PDB entry 3AWZ | X-ray diffraction, 1.43 A resolution | chains A and B

Chain A:
Name: Tyrosinase
From: Streptomyces castaneoglobisporus
Notes: EC 1.14.18.1
UniProt: Q83WS2 (Q83WS2_9ACTO); residues 1-273 here = UniProt positions 1-273
Sequence (281 residues; row label = number of the first residue in the row):
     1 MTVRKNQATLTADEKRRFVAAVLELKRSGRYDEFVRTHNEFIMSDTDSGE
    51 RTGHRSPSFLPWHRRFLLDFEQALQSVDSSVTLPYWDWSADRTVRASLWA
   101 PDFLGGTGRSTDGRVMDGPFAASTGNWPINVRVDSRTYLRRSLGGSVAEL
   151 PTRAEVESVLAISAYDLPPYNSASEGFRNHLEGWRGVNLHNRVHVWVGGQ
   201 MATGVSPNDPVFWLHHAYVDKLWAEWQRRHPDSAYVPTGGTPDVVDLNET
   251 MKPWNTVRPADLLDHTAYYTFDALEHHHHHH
Disordered / not traced: 1, 280-281
Construct notes: expression tag (274-281)
Bound ions: Cu ion site 1: His190, His194, His216; Cu ion site 2: His277, His279
Reported in the primary citation:
  - conformationally variable residues (side-chain flip): His54

Chain B:
Name: MelC
From: Streptomyces castaneoglobisporus
UniProt: Q83WS1 (Q83WS1_9ACTO); numbering as in UniProt (aligned over 1-126)
Sequence (134 residues; row label = number of the first residue in the row):
     1 MPEITRRRALTAAAAVAATASAAVTLAAPAASAAGHHEPAAPESFDEVYK
    51 GRRIQGRPAGGGAHHHEHGGGYEVFVDGVQLHVMRNADGSWISVVSQYDP
   101 VPTPRAAARAAVDELQGAPLLPFPANLEHHHHHH
Disordered / not traced: 1-38, 60-65, 123-134
Construct notes: engineered mutation Gln97 (His in Q83WS1); expression tag (127-134)
Bound ions: Cu ion: His68, His82
Reported in the primary citation:
  - mutagenesis - H97Q: abolished catalytic activity on Cu ion
  - mutagenesis - Y98F: decreased catalytic activity
  - mutagenesis - H82Q, M84L: unchanged catalytic activity

Interface between chain A and chain B:
Pairs across the interface (57):
  His38(A) with Tyr98(B)
  Glu40(A) with His66(B)
  Ile42(A) with Gln97(B); Tyr98(B)
  Met43(A) with His66(B); Glu67(B); His68(B), hydrogen bond (backbone-backbone); His82(B); Met84(B)
  Ser44(A) with His66(B); Glu67(B); His68(B)
  Asp45(A) with Met84(B)
  Asp47(A) with Asn86(B); Ala87(B), hydrogen bond (side chain-backbone)
  Arg55(A) with Met84(B); Asn86(B), hydrogen bond; Ile92(B)
  Thr111(A) with Gln116(B), hydrogen bond (backbone-side chain)
  Asp112(A) with Gln116(B)
  Arg132(A) with Leu121(B)
  Val133(A) with Val94(B), hydrophobic; Val95(B), hydrophobic; Leu120(B); Leu121(B), hydrogen bond (backbone-backbone)
  Asp134(A) with Leu115(B); Pro119(B); Leu121(B)
  Ser135(A) with Ala118(B); Pro119(B), hydrogen bond (backbone-backbone); Leu121(B)
  Arg136(A) with Glu114(B), salt bridge; Leu115(B), hydrogen bond (side chain-backbone); Ala118(B)
  Arg140(A) with Glu114(B), salt bridge
  Ser172(A) with Ala87(B)
  Ala173(A) with Ala87(B), hydrophobic
  Trp184(A) with Pro100(B), hydrophobic
  Arg185(A) with Asp88(B), salt bridge
  His190(A) with Tyr98(B)
  Asn191(A) with Tyr98(B)
  His194(A) with Tyr98(B)
  Val195(A) with Tyr98(B); Asp99(B)
  Met201(A) with Tyr98(B)
  Ala202(A) with Val95(B); Ser96(B); Gln97(B), hydrogen bond (backbone-backbone); Tyr98(B)
  Thr203(A) with Val94(B); Val95(B); Gln97(B); Tyr98(B); Glu114(B)
  Gly204(A) with Val94(B), hydrogen bond (backbone-backbone); Gln97(B)
  Ser206(A) with Tyr98(B), hydrogen bond
Other interface residues (no listed pair), chain A (34 interface residues in all): Asn39, Thr46, Gly113, Asn171, Gly199
Other interface residues (no listed pair), chain B (24 interface residues in all): Arg85

Overview:
34 residues of chain A face 24 of chain B across their interface, with 10 hydrogen bonds and 3 salt bridges.
Polar contacts include Arg136(A)-Glu114(B), Arg140(A)-Glu114(B) and Arg185(A)-Asp88(B). The paper reports that
H97Q of chain B abolishes catalytic activity on Cu ion; conformational variability at His54(A); 4
substitutions were tested in all.
Here chain A is Tyrosinase and chain B is MelC, both from Streptomyces castaneoglobisporus. Entry 3AWZ
(Crystal structure of Streptomyces tyrosinase in a complex with caddie H97Q mutant soaked in a
Cu(II)-containing ...) was determined by X-ray diffraction (same publication as 3AWS, 3AWT, 3AWU, 3AWV, 3AWW,
3AWX, 3AWY and 3AX0).
